PDB entry 4YA2 | X-ray diffraction, 2.70 A resolution | chains H and Z of the 34 polymer chains in the assembly

Chain H:
Name: Proteasome subunit beta type-2
Organism: Saccharomyces cerevisiae S288c
Notes: EC 3.4.25.1
UniProt: P25043 (PSB2_YEAST); residues 1-232 here correspond to UniProt positions 30-261 (UniProt number = residue number + 29)
Chain sequence (232 residues; row label = number of the first residue in the row):
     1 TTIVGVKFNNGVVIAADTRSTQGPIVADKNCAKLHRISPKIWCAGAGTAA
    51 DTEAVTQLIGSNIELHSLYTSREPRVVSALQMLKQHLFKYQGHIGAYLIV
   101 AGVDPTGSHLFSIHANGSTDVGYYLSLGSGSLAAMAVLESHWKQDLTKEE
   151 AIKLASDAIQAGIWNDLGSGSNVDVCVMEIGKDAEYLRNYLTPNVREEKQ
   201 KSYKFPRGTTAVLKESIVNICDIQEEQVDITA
Unresolved in the structure: 223-232
Differences from the reference sequence: engineered mutation Asn116 (His145 in P25043)
Curated features (UniProtKB/Swiss-Prot):
  - active site: Thr1 (Nucleophile)
Metal / ion sites: Mg2+: Gln91 (shared with 1 residue of chain N)

Chain Z:
Name: Proteasome subunit beta type-6
Organism: Saccharomyces cerevisiae S288c
Notes: EC 3.4.25.1
UniProt: P23724 (PSB6_YEAST); residues 1-222 here correspond to UniProt positions 20-241 (UniProt number = residue number + 19)
Chain sequence (222 residues; each row starts with the number of its first residue):
     1 QFNPYGDNGGTILGIAGEDFAVLAGDTRNITDYSINSRYEPKVFDCGDNI
    51 VMSANGFAADGDALVKRFKNSVKWYHFDHNDKKLSINSAARNIQHLLYGK
   101 RFFPYYVHTIIAGLDEDGKGAVYSFDPVGSYEREQCRAGGAAASLIMPFL
   151 DNQVNFKNQYEPGTNGKVKKPLKYLSVEEVIKLVRDSFTSATERHIQVGD
   201 GLEILIVTKDGVRKEFYELKRD

Interface between chain H and chain Z:
Pairs across the interface - 58 pairs, chain H then chain Z:
  Arg19(H) with Ile196(Z); Asp222(Z), salt bridge
  Pro24(H) with Arg194(Z); His195(Z); Ile196(Z), hydrogen bond (backbone-backbone)
  Ile25(H) with Leu145(Z), hydrophobic; Arg194(Z)
  Val26(H) with Glu193(Z); Arg194(Z), hydrogen bond (backbone-side chain); Ile196(Z), hydrophobic
  Ala27(H) with Arg194(Z), hydrogen bond (backbone-side chain)
  Lys29(H) with Glu193(Z), salt bridge; Arg194(Z)
  Ser129(H) with Tyr33(Z)
  Ile163(H) with Asp222(Z)
  Trp164(H) with Ile35(Z); Arg38(Z), hydrogen bond (backbone-side chain); Arg221(Z); Asp222(Z)
  Asn165(H) with Tyr33(Z); Arg38(Z)
  Asp166(H) with Tyr33(Z); Asp222(Z)
  Leu167(H) with Arg28(Z); Ile30(Z), hydrophobic; Asp32(Z); Tyr33(Z), hydrogen bond (backbone-backbone); Ile35(Z), hydrophobic; Ile196(Z)
  Gly168(H) with Tyr33(Z)
  Ser169(H) with Asp222(Z)
  Gly170(H) with Asp222(Z)
  Ser171(H) with Asp222(Z), hydrogen bond (backbone-side chain)
  Asn194(H) with Lys220(Z), hydrogen bond (backbone-side chain); Asp222(Z)
  Arg196(H) with Thr189(Z), hydrogen bond; Ser190(Z), hydrogen bond; Glu193(Z)
  Glu197(H) with Arg185(Z), salt bridge
  Lys199(H) with Asp186(Z)
  Gln200(H) with Lys182(Z); Arg185(Z), hydrogen bond; Asp186(Z), hydrogen bond (backbone-side chain)
  Lys201(H) with Glu179(Z); Asp186(Z)
  Tyr203(H) with Phe149(Z), hydrophobic; Gln153(Z); Leu183(Z); Asp186(Z), hydrogen bond
  Phe205(H) with Asn152(Z); Gln153(Z); Gln159(Z)
  Arg207(H) with Pro162(Z)
  Gly208(H) with Pro162(Z)
  Thr209(H) with Gln159(Z); Tyr160(Z), hydrogen bond (backbone-backbone)
  Ala211(H) with Tyr160(Z), hydrophobic; Gly166(Z)
Interface residues without a listed pair, chain H (33 interface residues in all): Thr21, Gly23, Asp28, Val195, Pro206
Interface residues without a listed pair, chain Z (34 interface residues in all): Ser34, Asn158, Glu161, Gly163, Gln197, Glu218

Summary:
The interface between chain H and chain Z involves 33 residues on one side and 34 on the other; the contacts
include 13 hydrogen bonds and 3 salt bridges. Polar pairs include Arg19(H)-Asp222(Z), Lys29(H)-Glu193(Z) and
Glu197(H)-Arg185(Z).
Chain H is Proteasome subunit beta type-2 and chain Z is Proteasome subunit beta type-6, both from
Saccharomyces cerevisiae S288c; the structure, Yeast 20S proteasome beta2-H116N mutant in complex with
Ac-LAE-ep, was determined by X-ray diffraction together with 4Y69, 4Y6A, 4Y6V, 4Y6Z, 4Y70, 4Y74 and 34 further
entries from the same study.
